PDB entry 7PAT | electron microscopy, 9.20 A resolution (very low resolution: no residue pairs are listed; an interface is given only as per-side residue counts) | chains i and 3 of the 31 polymer chains in the assembly

# Chain i
Protein: 50S ribosomal protein L13
Source organism: Mycoplasma pneumoniae M129
UniProtKB: P75178 (RL13_MYCPN); residues 1-146 here = UniProt positions 1-146
Sequence (146 residues; row label = number of the first residue in the row):
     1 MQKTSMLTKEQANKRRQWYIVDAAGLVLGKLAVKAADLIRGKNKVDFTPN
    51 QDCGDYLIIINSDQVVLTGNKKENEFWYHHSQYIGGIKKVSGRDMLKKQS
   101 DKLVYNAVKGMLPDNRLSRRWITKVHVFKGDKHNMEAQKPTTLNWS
Not modelled in the structure: 1-2

# Chain 3
Molecule: 23S ribosomal RNA
Source organism: Mycoplasma pneumoniae M129
Sequence (2907 nucleotides; row label = number of the first residue in the row):
     1 UACAAUAAGUUACUAAGGGCUUAUGGUGGAUGCCUUGGCACUAAUAGGCG
    51 AUGAAGGACGUGUUAACCUGCGAUAAGCUUCGGGUAGGUGGUAAGAACCU
   101 CAGAUCCGGAGAUUUCCGAAUGGAGCAAUCCGGUAGUUGGAAACAGCUAU
   151 CAUUAAUUGAUGAAUAAAUAGUCAAUUAAAGCAAUACGUGGUGAAGUGAA
   201 ACAUCUCAGUAGCCACAGGAAAAGAAAACGAAUGUGAUUCCGUGUGUAGU
   251 GGCGAGCGAAAGCGGAACAGGCCAAACUUAUCAUUAGAUAGGGGUUGUAG
   301 GGCUUGCAAUGUGGACUUGAAAACGAUAGAAGAAGCUGUUGGAAAGCAGC
   351 GCGCAAAAGGGUGAUAGCCCCGUAUUUGAAAUUGUUUUCAUACCUAGCGA
   401 GAUCCCUGAGUAGCUCGGAAAACGUUAUUUUGAGUGAAUCUGCCCAGACC
   451 AUUGGGUAAGCCUAAAUACUAAUUAGUGACCGAUAGCGAAACAGUACCGU
   501 GAGGGAAAGGUGAAAAGAACCCAGAGAUGGGAGUGAAAUAGAUUCUGAAA
   551 CCAUAUGCCUACAACGUGUCAGAGCACAUUAAUGUGUGAUGGCGUGCGUU
   601 UUGAAGUAUGAGCCGGCGAGUUAUGAUAGCAAGCGUUAGUUAACCAGGAG
   651 AUGGGGAGCUGUAGCGAAAGCGAGUUUUAAAAGAGCGUUUGUUUGUUAUU
   701 AUAGACCCGAAACGGGUUGAGCUAGUCAUGAGCAGGUUGAAGGUUGAGUA
   751 ACAUCAACUGGAGGACCGAACCGACUCUCGUUGAAACGAUAGCGGAUGAC
   801 UUGUGAUUAGGGGUGAAAUUCCAAUCGAAAUCCGUGAUAGCUGGUUCUCG
   851 UCGAAAUAGCUUUAAGGCUAGCGUGAGAUCACAAAUAAGUGGAGGUAAAG
   901 CUACUGAAUGUAUGAUGGCGCCACCUAGGCGUACUGAAUACAAUUAAACU
   951 CUGAAUGCCAUUUAUUUUAUUCUCGCAGUCAGACAGUGGGGGAUAAGCUU
  1001 CAUUGUCAAGAGGGGAAGAGCCCAGAUCAUUAAAUAAGGUCCCCAAAAUA
  1051 UACUAAGUGGAAAAGGAUGUGAAAGUGCUAAAACAGCAAGGAUGUUGGCU
  1101 UAGAAGCAGCCAUCGUUUAAAGAGUGCGUAACAGCUCACUUGUCGAGUGU
  1151 UUUUGCGCCGAAGAUGUAACGGGGCUAAGUAUAUUACCGAAUUUAUGGAU
  1201 AAGAUUUAUAUCUUGUGGUAGACGAGCGUUGUAUUGGAGUUGAAGUCAAA
  1251 GCGUGAGCAUUGGUGGAUCCAAUACAAGUGAGAAUGCCGGCAUGAGUAAC
  1301 GCUUGGGAGUGAGAAUCUCCCAAACCGAUUGACUAAGGUUUCCUGGACCA
  1351 GGGUCGUCCUUCCAGGGUUAGUCUGGACCUAAGCUGAGGCUGAAAAGCGU
  1401 AGGCGAUGGACAACAGGUUAAUAUUCCUGUACUUACAGUUAGACUGAUGG
  1451 AGUGACAAAGAAGGUUUUCCACCCCCAUAAUUGGAUUUGGGGAUAAAUCA
  1501 UAAGGUGGUACAAUAGGCAAAUCCGUUGUGCAUAACAUUGAGUGAUGAUG
  1551 UCGAGUGAAUGAGUGAUCAAGUAGCGAAGGUGGUAUUAAUCAUGCUUUCA
  1601 AGAAAAGCUUCUAGGGUUAAUCUAGCUGUAACCAGUACCGAGAACGAACA
  1651 CACGUAGUCAAGGAGAGGAUCCUAAGGUUAGCGAGUGAACUAUAGCCAAG
  1701 GAACUCUGCAAAUUAACCCCGUAAGUUAGCGAGAAGGGGUGCUUAUGUAA
  1751 AAGUAAGCCGCAGUGAAGAACGAGGGGGGACUGUUUAACUAAAACACAAC
  1801 UCUAUGCCAAACCGUAAGGUGAUGUAUAUGGGGUGACACCUGCCCAGUGC
  1851 UGGAAGGUUAAAGAAGGAGGUUAGCGCAAGCGAAGCUUUUAACUGAAGCC
  1901 CCAGUGAACGGCGGCCGUAACUAUAACGGUCCUAAGGUAGCGAAAUUCCU
  1951 AGUCGGGUAAAUUCCGUCCCGCUUGAAUGGUGUAACCAUCUCUUGACUGU
  2001 CUCGGCUAUAGACUCGGUGAAAUCCAGGUACGGGUGAAGACACCCGUUAG
  2051 GCGCAACGGGACGGAAAGACCCCGUGAAGCUUUACUGUAGCUUAAUAUUG
  2101 AUCAGGACAUUAUCAUGUAGAGAAUAGGUAGGAGCAAUCGAUGCAAGUUC
  2151 GCUAGGACUUGUUGAUGCGAAAGGUGGAAUACUACCCUUGGUUGUGUGCU
  2201 GUUCUAAUUGGUAACUGUUAUCCAGUUUCAAGACAGUGUUAGGUGGGCAG
  2251 UUUGACUGGGGCGGUCGCCUCCUAAAAGGUAACGGAGGCGUACAAAGGUA
  2301 CCUUCAGUACGGUUGGAAAUCGUAUGUAGAGUGUAAUGGUGUAAGGGUGC
  2351 UUGACUGUGAGACAUACAGGUCGAACAGGUGAGAAAUCAGGUCAUAGUGA
  2401 UCCGGUGGUCCAGUAUGGAAUGGCCAUCGCUCAACGGAUAAAAGCUACUC
  2451 CGGGGAUAACAGGCUGAUACUGCCCAAGAGUUCAUAUCGACGGCAGUGUU
  2501 UGGCACCUCGAUGUCGACUCAUCUCAUCCUCGAGCUGAAGCAGGUUCGAA
  2551 GGGUUCGGCUGUUCGCCGAUUAAAGAGAUACGUGAGUUGGGUUCAAACCG
  2601 UCGUGAGACAGGUUGGUCCCUAUCUAUUGUGCCCGUAGGAAGAUUGAAGA
  2651 GUGUUGCUUCUAGUACGAGAGGACCGAAGCGAGGACACCUCUUAUGCUCC
  2701 AGUUGUAGCGCCAGCUGCACCGCUGGGUAGUAACGUGUCUAUUAGAUAAA
  2751 CGCUGAAAGCAUCUAAGUGUGAAACUAUCUCAAAGAUUAAUCUUCCCAUU
  2801 UCGCAAGAAAGUAAGAGCCGUCAAAGACGAUGACGUUGAUAGGUUACAGG
  2851 UGUAAGCAUAGUGAUAUGUUGAGCUGAGUAAUACUAAUUGCUCGAGGACU
  2901 UAUUGGA
Not modelled in the structure: 1-7, 923-927, 1560-1569, 2901-2907

# Chain i / chain 3 interface
At this resolution (9 A) residue pairs are not listed: 58 residues of chain i and 47 of chain 3 lie at the interface.

# In short
The interface between chain i and chain 3 involves 58 residues on one side and 47 on the other.
Chain i is 50S ribosomal protein L13 and chain 3 is 23S ribosomal RNA, both from Mycoplasma pneumoniae M129;
the structure, free 50S in untreated Mycoplasma pneumoniae cells, was determined by electron microscopy,
deposited together with 7OOC, 7OOD, 7P6Z, 7PAH, 7PAI, 7PAJ and 23 further entries.
